8C7U - chains C and E of the 6 polymer chains in the assembly; structure by X-ray diffraction, 3.15 A resolution.

[Chain C]
Molecule: GTP-sensing transcriptional pleiotropic repressor CodY
Organism: Enterococcus faecalis (strain ATCC 700802 / V583)
UniProtKB: A0A1B4XP18 (A0A1B4XP18_ENTFL); numbering as in UniProt (aligned over 1-260)
Chain sequence (262 residues; numbered -1 to 260; the number before each row is that of its first residue; numbers below 1 keep their minus sign (Gly-1 is residue -1)):
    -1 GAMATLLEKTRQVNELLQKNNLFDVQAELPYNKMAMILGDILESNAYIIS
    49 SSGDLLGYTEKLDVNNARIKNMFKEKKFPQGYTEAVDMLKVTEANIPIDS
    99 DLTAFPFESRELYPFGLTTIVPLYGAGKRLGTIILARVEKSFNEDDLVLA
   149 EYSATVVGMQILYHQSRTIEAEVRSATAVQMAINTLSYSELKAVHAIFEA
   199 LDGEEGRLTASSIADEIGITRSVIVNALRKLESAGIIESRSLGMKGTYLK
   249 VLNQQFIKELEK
Unresolved in the structure: -1 to 0, 18-23
Differences from the reference sequence: expression tag (-1 to 0)
Reported in the primary citation:
  - binding site for leucine: Arg66
  - self-association interface (contacts with another copy of this molecule): Arg238, Leu240
  - mutagenesis - K74A: decreased binding to DNA
  - mutagenesis - Y186A/R238A/L240A/Y246A: abolished binding to DNA

[Chain E]
Molecule: 30-nt DNA strand
Sequence (30 nucleotides; each row starts with the number of its first residue):
     1 CTAAATTTTCTGAAAATTCTGAAAATTATC
Unresolved in the structure: 1

[Chain C / chain E interface]
Pairs across the interface - 17 pairs, chain C then chain E:
  Ser185(C) - DT18(E)  sugar contact
  Ser185(C) - DC19(E)  hydrogen bond to the phosphate
  Ser187(C) - DC19(E)  hydrogen bond to the phosphate
  Thr218(C) - DT20(E)  hydrogen bond to the phosphate
  Thr218(C) - DG21(E)  base contact
  Ser220(C) - DT20(E)  base contact
  Ser220(C) - DG21(E)  hydrogen bond to the base
  Val221(C) - DT20(E)  base contact
  Ser239(C) - DT27(E)  sugar contact
  Leu240(C) - DT27(E)  phosphate contact
  Leu240(C) - DA28(E)  sugar contact
  Gly241(C) - DT26(E)  base contact
  Gly241(C) - DT27(E)  sugar contact
  Met242(C) - DT27(E)  hydrogen bond to the base
  Met242(C) - DA28(E)  base contact
  Lys243(C) - DA28(E)  phosphate contact
  Lys243(C) - DT29(E)  salt bridge to the phosphate
Other interface residues (no listed pair), chain C (14 interface residues in all): Tyr186, Glu188, Gly216, Ile217

[Overview]
The interface between chain C and chain E involves 14 residues on one side and 8 on the other; the contacts
include 5 hydrogen bonds and 1 salt bridge. Among the polar pairs are Ser220(C)-DG21(E), Met242(C)-DT27(E) and
Ser185(C)-DC19(E). From the paper: a binding site for leucine at Arg66(C); K74A of chain C reduces binding to
DNA.
Chain C is GTP-sensing transcriptional pleiotropic repressor CodY (Enterococcus faecalis (strain ATCC 700802 /
V583)) and chain E is a 30-nt DNA strand; the structure, Transcriptional pleiotropic repressor CodY from
Enterococcus faecalis in complex with Leu and a 30-bp DNA fragment ..., was determined by X-ray diffraction
together with 8C7S and 8C7O from the same study.
